PDB entry 7CH6 | electron microscopy, 3.40 A resolution | chains D and F of the 6 polymer chains in the assembly

Chain D:
Name: Phospholipid ABC transporter ATP-binding protein MlaF
Organism: Escherichia coli (strain K12)
UniProt: A0A4V3YUQ9 (A0A4V3YUQ9_ECOLI); residues 1-269 here = UniProt positions 1-269
Sequence (269 residues; row label = number of the first residue in the row):
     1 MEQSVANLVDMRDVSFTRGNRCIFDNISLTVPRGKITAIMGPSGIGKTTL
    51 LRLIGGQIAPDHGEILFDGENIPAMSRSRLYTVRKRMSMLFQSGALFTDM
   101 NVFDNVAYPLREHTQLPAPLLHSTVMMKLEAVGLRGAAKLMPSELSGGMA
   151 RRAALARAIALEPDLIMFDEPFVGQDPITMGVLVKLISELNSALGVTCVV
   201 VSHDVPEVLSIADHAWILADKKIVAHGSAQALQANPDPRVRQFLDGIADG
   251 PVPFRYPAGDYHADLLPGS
Unresolved in the structure: 1-4
Small-molecule neighbours: AMP-PNP (ANP; phosphoaminophosphonic acid-adenylate ester): R18, R21, I23, S43, G44, I45, G46, K47, T48, T49, Q92, E170

Chain F:
Name: Lipid asymmetry maintenance protein MlaB
Organism: Escherichia coli (strain K12)
UniProt: A0A4S5B5E3 (A0A4S5B5E3_ECOLI); residues 1-97 here = UniProt positions 1-97
Sequence (97 residues; row label = number of the first residue in the row):
     1 MSESLSWMQTGDTLALSGELDQDVLLPLWEMREEAVKGITCIDLSRVSRV
    51 DTGGLALLLHLIDLAKKQGNNVTLQGVNDKVYTLAKLYNLPADVLPR
Unresolved in the structure: 1-2, 97

Interface between chain D and chain F:
Contacting residue pairs - 31 pairs, chain D then chain F:
  T114(D) with Q22(F), hydrogen bond (side chain-backbone)
  Q115(D) with L26(F)
  L116(D) with Q22(F)
  P117(D) with W29(F)
  P119(D) with W29(F), hydrophobic; H60(F), hydrogen bond (backbone-side chain)
  L120(D) with L25(F), hydrophobic; W29(F), hydrophobic; G53(F); A56(F), hydrophobic; L57(F), hydrophobic; H60(F)
  S123(D) with H60(F), hydrogen bond
  T124(D) with T52(F); G53(F); A56(F)
  M127(D) with T52(F); Y88(F)
  K128(D) with T52(F), hydrogen bond; Y88(F), hydrogen bond
  E130(D) with Y88(F); N89(F), hydrogen bond
  A131(D) with L87(F), hydrophobic; Y88(F), hydrophobic
  L161(D) with Q22(F)
  E162(D) with T52(F), hydrogen bond; Y88(F)
  A193(D) with T83(F); L87(F), hydrophobic
  L194(D) with L84(F), hydrophobic; L87(F), hydrophobic
Other interface residues (no listed pair), chain D (18 interface residues in all): E189, L190
Other interface residues (no listed pair), chain F (16 interface residues in all): L55, L90

In short:
The interface between chain D and chain F involves 18 residues on one side and 16 on the other; the contacts
include 7 hydrogen bonds. Polar contacts include T114(D)-Q22(F), P119(D)-H60(F) and S123(D)-H60(F). Ligands of
chain D: AMP-PNP.
Here chain D is Phospholipid ABC transporter ATP-binding protein MlaF and chain F is Lipid asymmetry
maintenance protein MlaB, both from Escherichia coli (strain K12). Entry 7CH6 (Cryo-EM structure of E.coli
MlaFEB with AMPPNP) was determined by electron microscopy together with 7CH8, 7CH9, 7CH7 and 7CHA from the
same study.
